Entry 3MZH (X-ray diffraction, 2.90 A resolution); this record covers chains A and C of the 4 polymer chains in the assembly.

== Chain A ==
Protein: Probable transcriptional regulatory protein (probably crp/fnr-family)
From: Mycobacterium tuberculosis
UniProt: O69644 (O69644_MYCTU); residue numbers follow UniProt; this construct covers 1-224
Sequence (225 residues; row label = number of the first residue in the row; numbering starts at 0):
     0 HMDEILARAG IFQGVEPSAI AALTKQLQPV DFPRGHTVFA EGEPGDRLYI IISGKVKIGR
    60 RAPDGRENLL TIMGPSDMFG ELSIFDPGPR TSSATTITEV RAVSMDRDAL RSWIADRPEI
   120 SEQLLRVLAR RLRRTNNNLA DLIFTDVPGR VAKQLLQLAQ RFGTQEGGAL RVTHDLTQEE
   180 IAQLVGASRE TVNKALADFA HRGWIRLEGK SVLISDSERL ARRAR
Construct notes: expression tag (0)
Residues lining bound ligands:
  - adenosine-3',5'-cyclic-monophosphate (CMP), molecule 1: Phe-38, Ile-57, Leu-69, Thr-70, Phe-78, Gly-79, Glu-80, Leu-81, Ser-82, Pro-88, Arg-89, Thr-90, Ser-91, Arg-130, Thr-134
  - adenosine-3',5'-cyclic-monophosphate (CMP), molecule 2: Leu-131, Arg-132, Asn-135

== Chain C ==
Molecule: 21-nt DNA strand
Sequence (21 nucleotides; row label = number of the first residue in the row):
     3 AAATGTGATC TAGGTCACGT G

== Interface between chain A and chain C ==
Residue-residue contacts (12):
  Thr-176(A) / DA5(C)  sugar contact
  Thr-176(A) / DT6(C)  phosphate contact
  Gln-177(A) / DT6(C)  hydrogen bond to the phosphate
  Gln-177(A) / DG7(C)  hydrogen bond to the phosphate
  Arg-188(A) / DT6(C)  base contact
  Arg-188(A) / DG7(C)  hydrogen bond to the base
  Glu-189(A) / DT8(C)  base contact
  Asn-192(A) / DT6(C)  sugar contact
  Asn-192(A) / DG7(C)  hydrogen bond to the phosphate
  Lys-193(A) / DT8(C)  base contact
  Lys-193(A) / DG9(C)  hydrogen bond to the base
  Ala-196(A) / DT8(C)  phosphate contact
Interface residues without a listed pair, chain A (10 interface residues in all): Leu-175, Leu-206, Gly-208
Interface residues without a listed pair, chain C (6 interface residues in all): DA10

== In short ==
10 residues of chain A and 6 residues of chain C are in contact; the contacts include 5 hydrogen bonds. Polar
contacts include Arg-188(A)/DG7(C), Lys-193(A)/DG9(C) and Gln-177(A)/DT6(C). Ligands of chain A:
adenosine-3',5'-cyclic-monophosphate.
Here chain A is Probable transcriptional regulatory protein (probably crp/fnr-family) (Mycobacterium
tuberculosis) and chain C is a 21-nt DNA strand. Entry 3MZH (Crystal structure of cAMP receptor protein from
mycobacterium tuberculosis in complex with cAMP and its DNA ...) was determined by X-ray diffraction.
